PDB entry 9AVV | electron microscopy, 2.09 A resolution | chains C and B of the 7 polymer chains in the assembly

[Chain C]
Name: Acetylcholine receptor subunit alpha
From: Bos taurus
UniProt: P02709 (ACHA_BOVIN); residue numbers follow UniProt; this construct covers 21-457
Amino-acid sequence (437 residues; row label = number of the first residue in the row):
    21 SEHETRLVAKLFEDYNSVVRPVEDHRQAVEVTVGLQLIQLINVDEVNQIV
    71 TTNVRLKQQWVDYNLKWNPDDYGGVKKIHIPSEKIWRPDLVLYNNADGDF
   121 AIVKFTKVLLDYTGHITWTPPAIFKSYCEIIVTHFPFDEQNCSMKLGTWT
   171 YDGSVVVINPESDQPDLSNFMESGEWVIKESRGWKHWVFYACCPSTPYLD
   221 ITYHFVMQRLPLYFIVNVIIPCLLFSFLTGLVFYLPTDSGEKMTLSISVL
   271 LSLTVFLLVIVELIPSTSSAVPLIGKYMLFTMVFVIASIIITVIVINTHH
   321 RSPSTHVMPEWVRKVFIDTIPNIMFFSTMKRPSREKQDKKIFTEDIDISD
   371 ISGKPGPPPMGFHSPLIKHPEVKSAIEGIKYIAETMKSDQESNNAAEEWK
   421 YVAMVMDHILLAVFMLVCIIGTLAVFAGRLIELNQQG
Not modelled in the structure: 350-384, 457
Disulfides: Cys148-Cys162
Covalent attachments: glycan linked to Asn161
Swiss-Prot annotation at these positions:
  - glycosylation: Asn161 (N-linked (GlcNAc...) asparagine)

[Chain B]
Name: Acetylcholine receptor subunit epsilon
From: Bos taurus
UniProt: P02715 (ACHE_BOVIN); residue numbers follow UniProt; this construct covers 21-491
Amino-acid sequence (471 residues; row label = number of the first residue in the row):
    21 KNEELRLYHYLFDTYDPGRRPVQEPEDTVTISLKVTLTNLISLNEKEETL
    71 TTSVWIGIDWQDYRLNYSKGDFGGVETLRVPSELVWLPEIVLENNIDGQF
   121 GVAYEANVLVSEGGYLSWLPPAIYRSTCAVEVTYFPFDWQNCSLVFRSQT
   171 YNAEEVEFVFAVDDEGKTISKIDIDTEAYTENGEWAIDFCPGVIRRHDGD
   221 SAGGPGETDVIYSLIIRRKPLFYVINIIVPCVLISGLVLLAYFLPAQAGG
   271 QKCTVSINVLLAQTVFLFLIAQKTPETSLSVPLLGRYLIFVMVVATLIVM
   321 NCVIVLNVSLRTPTTHAMSPRLRYVLLELLPQLLGSGAPPEIPRAASPPR
   371 RASSLGLLLRAEELILKKPRSELVFEQQRHRHGTWTATLCQNLGAAAPEI
   421 RCCVDAVNFVASSTRDQEATGEEVSDWVRMGKALDSICFWAALVLFLVGS
   471 SLIFLGAYFNRVPQLPYPPCM
Not modelled in the structure: 354-416
Disulfides: Cys148-Cys162, Cys210-Cys490
Covalent attachments: N-acetylglucosamine (NAG) linked to Asn86, Asn161
Swiss-Prot annotation at these positions:
  - glycosylation (N-linked (GlcNAc...) asparagine): Asn86, Asn161

[Chain C / chain B interface]
Residue-residue contacts (101; chain C residue first):
  Ser21(C) - Val42(B)
  Ser21(C) - Gln43(B)
  Ser21(C) - Tyr83(B)
  Ser21(C) - Arg84(B)
  Glu22(C) - Tyr83(B)
  Glu24(C) - Arg39(B)  salt bridge
  Thr25(C) - Asp36(B)  hydrogen bond
  Thr25(C) - Arg39(B)
  Val28(C) - Arg39(B)
  Gln59(C) - Ile116(B)
  Gln59(C) - Thr147(B)  hydrogen bond
  Arg75(C) - Glu113(B)  salt bridge
  Arg75(C) - Phe120(B)
  Val95(C) - Pro45(B)  hydrophobic
  His99(C) - Arg39(B)  hydrogen bond (backbone-side chain)
  His99(C) - Thr170(B)  hydrogen bond
  His99(C) - Tyr171(B)
  His99(C) - Glu175(B)  salt bridge
  Lys124(C) - Gly118(B)
  Thr126(C) - Gln169(B)
  Lys127(C) - Glu109(B)
  Lys127(C) - Thr170(B)
  Pro141(C) - Phe120(B)  hydrophobic
  Met191(C) - Thr147(B)
  Glu192(C) - Leu299(B)
  Gly194(C) - Thr297(B)
  Gly194(C) - Ser298(B)  hydrogen bond (backbone-backbone)
  Gly194(C) - Leu299(B)
  Glu195(C) - Glu296(B)
  Leu230(C) - Ser298(B)  hydrogen bond (backbone-side chain)
  Leu232(C) - Ser298(B)
  Leu232(C) - Val301(B)  hydrophobic
  Tyr233(C) - Pro295(B)
  Tyr233(C) - Glu296(B)
  Tyr233(C) - Thr297(B)
  Tyr233(C) - Ser298(B)  hydrogen bond (backbone-side chain)
  Val236(C) - Ile309(B)
  Ile240(C) - Ile309(B)  hydrophobic
  Pro241(C) - Leu287(B)  hydrophobic
  Leu244(C) - Met312(B)  hydrophobic
  Phe245(C) - Thr284(B)
  Phe247(C) - Thr316(B)
  Phe247(C) - Met320(B)  hydrophobic
  Leu248(C) - Thr316(B)
  Leu248(C) - Val319(B)  hydrophobic
  Leu251(C) - Met320(B)  hydrophobic
  Leu251(C) - Val323(B)
  Tyr254(C) - Val323(B)  hydrophobic
  Tyr254(C) - Ile324(B)  hydrophobic
  Tyr254(C) - Asn327(B)  hydrogen bond (backbone-side chain)
  Tyr254(C) - Arg331(B)  hydrogen bond
  Leu255(C) - Val323(B)
  Leu255(C) - Leu326(B)  hydrophobic
  Pro256(C) - Leu326(B)
  Pro256(C) - Asn327(B)
  Asp258(C) - Ala268(B)
  Ser259(C) - Ala268(B)
  Ser259(C) - Leu330(B)
  Glu261(C) - Gln271(B)
  Glu261(C) - Lys272(B)  hydrogen bond (side chain-backbone)
  Glu261(C) - Cys273(B)  hydrogen bond (side chain-backbone)
  Glu261(C) - Thr274(B)
  Glu261(C) - Leu326(B)
  Thr264(C) - Thr274(B)
  Leu265(C) - Ile277(B)  hydrophobic
  Leu265(C) - Val319(B)  hydrophobic
  Leu265(C) - Val323(B)  hydrophobic
  Ser268(C) - Ile277(B)
  Ser268(C) - Asn278(B)
  Val269(C) - Ile277(B)  hydrophobic
  Leu271(C) - Leu281(B)
  Ser272(C) - Leu281(B)
  Ser272(C) - Thr284(B)
  Val275(C) - Leu281(B)  hydrophobic
  Val275(C) - Thr284(B)
  Val275(C) - Val285(B)  hydrophobic
  Phe276(C) - Thr284(B)
  Phe276(C) - Leu287(B)  hydrophobic
  Leu278(C) - Phe288(B)  hydrophobic
  Val279(C) - Phe288(B)  hydrophobic
  Val279(C) - Ala291(B)  hydrophobic
  Phe345(C) - Ala337(B)  hydrophobic
  Phe346(C) - Thr335(B)
  Ser347(C) - Thr334(B)  hydrogen bond (side chain-backbone)
  Ser347(C) - Thr335(B)  hydrogen bond (backbone-backbone)
  Ser347(C) - His336(B)
  Lys388(C) - Glu419(B)  salt bridge
  Ile399(C) - Ala426(B)  hydrophobic
  Lys400(C) - Cys422(B)
  Ala403(C) - Ala426(B)  hydrophobic
  Ala403(C) - Phe429(B)
  Ala403(C) - Val430(B)  hydrophobic
  Met406(C) - Phe429(B)  hydrophobic
  Met406(C) - Val430(B)  hydrophobic
  Met406(C) - Ser433(B)
  Lys407(C) - Phe429(B)
  Gln410(C) - Phe429(B)
  Gln410(C) - Ser433(B)
  Glu417(C) - Thr334(B)
  Tyr421(C) - Thr335(B)
  Met424(C) - His336(B)
Interface residues without a listed pair, chain C (67 interface residues in all): Ile61, Asn73, Ile100, Ile143, Ser193, Pro231, Glu282, Leu283, Ile396, Ile402
Interface residues without a listed pair, chain B (70 interface residues in all): Arg40, Lys66, Asn114, Asn115, Gln267, Gly269, Leu280, Gln292, Ser300, Val313, Pro333, Cys423, Val427

[Overview]
Chain C and chain B form an interface of 67 and 70 residues respectively; the contacts include 13 hydrogen
bonds and 4 salt bridges. Among the polar pairs are Glu24(C)-Arg39(B), Arg75(C)-Glu113(B) and
His99(C)-Glu175(B). N-acetylglucosamine is covalently linked to Asn86(B) and Asn161(B).
Chain C is Acetylcholine receptor subunit alpha and chain B is Acetylcholine receptor subunit epsilon, both
from Bos taurus; the structure, Bovine adult muscle nAChR resting state, was determined by electron microscopy
together with 9AVU, 9AWJ and 9AWK from the same study.
